PDB entry 6C33 | X-ray diffraction, 1.80 A resolution | chain A

Chain A:
Molecule: 5'-3' exonuclease
Source organism: Mycobacterium smegmatis
UniProt: I7GAS0 (I7GAS0_MYCS2); residues 1-319 here = UniProt positions 1-319
Amino-acid sequence (319 residues; numbered 1 to 319; the number before each row is that of its first residue):
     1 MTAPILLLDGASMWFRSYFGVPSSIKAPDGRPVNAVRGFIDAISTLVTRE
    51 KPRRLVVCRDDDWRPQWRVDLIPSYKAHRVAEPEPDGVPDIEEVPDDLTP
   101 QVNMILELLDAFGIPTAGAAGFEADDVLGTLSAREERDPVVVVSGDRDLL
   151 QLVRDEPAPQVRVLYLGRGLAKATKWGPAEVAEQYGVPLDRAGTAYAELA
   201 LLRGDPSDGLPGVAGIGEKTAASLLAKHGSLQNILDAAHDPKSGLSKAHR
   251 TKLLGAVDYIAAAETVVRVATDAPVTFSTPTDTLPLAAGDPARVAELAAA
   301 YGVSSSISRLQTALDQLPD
Disordered / not traced: 1, 319
Bound ions: Mn2+ site 1: E84, D90; Mn2+ site 2 near D125 (its only coordinating residue here); Mn2+ site 3: D125, D146, D148; Mn2+ site 4: D148, D205, D208
What the authors report for this chain:
  - Mn2+ coordination through a water molecule: D9, D60, Q66, V88, E123, D208
  - Mn2+ coordination: E84, D90, D125, D146, D148, D205
  - contacts within the chain: R64-D90 (salt bridge), Y75-E123 (hydrogen bond), K76-E123 (salt bridge), R79-D208 (salt bridge)
  - mutagenesis - D9N, D60A/E123A, D146A, D146N, D148A, D205A, D208A: abolished catalytic activity on flap endonuclease
  - mutagenesis - D60A/E123A, D146A, D148A, D205A, D208A: abolished catalytic activity on 5' exonuclease
  - mutagenesis - D9A, D60A, Y75A, K76A, K76A/R79A, R79A, E123A: decreased catalytic activity on flap endonuclease
  - mutagenesis - D9A, D60A, Y75A, K76A, K76A/R79A, R79A, E123A: decreased catalytic activity on 5' exonuclease
  - mutagenesis - R16A: decreased catalytic activity on endonuclease
  - mutagenesis - R16A: decreased catalytic activity on exonuclease
  - mutagenesis - F15A: unchanged catalytic activity
  - mutagenesis - D125N, D148N, D205N, D208N: abolished catalytic activity
  - catalytic residues: D208 (proposed by the authors, not directly observed)
  - mutagenesis - Q66A/D90A: unchanged catalytic activity on flap endonuclease
  - mutagenesis - Q66A/D90A: unchanged catalytic activity on 5' exonuclease

Overview:
The Mn2+ site 1 is built by E84 and D90. D125, D146 and D148 form the Mn2+ site 3. The paper reports the
catalytic residue D208; D9N, D60A/E123A and D146A, among others, abolish catalytic activity on flap
endonuclease; 21 substitutions were tested in all.
Chain A is 5'-3' exonuclease (Mycobacterium smegmatis); the structure, Mycobacterium smegmatis DNA flap
endonuclease, was determined by X-ray diffraction together with 6C34, 6C35 and 6C36 from the same study.
